Entry 2OTL (X-ray diffraction, 2.70 A resolution); this record covers chains 0 and Q of the 31 polymer chains in the assembly.

# Chain 0
Molecule: 23S ribosomal RNA
Organism: Haloarcula marismortui
Sequence (2922 nucleotides; each row starts with the number of its first residue):
     2 UUGGCUACUA UGCCAGCUGG UGGAUUGCUC GGCUCAGGCG CUGAUGAAGG ACGUGCCAAG
    62 CUGCGAUAAG CCAUGGGGAG CCGCACGGAG GCGAAGAACC AUGGAUUUCC GAAUGAGAAU
   122 CUCUCUAACA AUUGCUUCGC GCAAUGAGGA ACCCCGAGAA CUGAAACAUC UCAGUAUCGG
   182 GAGGAACAGA AAACGCAAUG UGAUGUCGUU AGUAACCGCG AGUGAACGCG AUACAGCCCA
   242 AACCGAAGCC CUCACGGGCA AUGUGGUGUC AGGGCUACCU CUCAUCAGCC GACCGUCUCG
   302 ACGAAGUCUC UUGGAACAGA GCGUGAUACA GGGUGACAAC CCCGUACUCG AGACCAGUAC
   362 GACGUGCGGU AGUGCCAGAG UAGCGGGGGU UGGAUAUCCC UCGCGAAUAA CGCAGGCAUC
   422 GACUGCGAAG GCUAAACACA ACCUGAGACC GAUAGUGAAC AAGUAGUGUG AACGAACGCU
   482 GCAAAGUACC CUCAGAAGGG AGGCGAAAUA GAGCAUGAAA UCAGUUGGCG AUCGAGCGAC
   542 AGGGCAUACA AGGUCCCUCG ACGAAUGACC GACGCGCGAG CGUCCAGUAA GACUCACGGG
   602 AAGCCGAUGU UCUGUCGUAC GUUUUGAAAA ACGAGCCAGG GAGUGUGUCU GCAUGGCAAG
   662 UCUAACCGGA GUAUCCGGGG AGGCACAGGG AAACCGACAU GGCCGCAGGG CUUUGCCCGA
   722 GGGCCGCCGU CUUCAAGGGC GGGGAGCCAU GUGGACACGA CCCGAAUCCG GACGAUCUAC
   782 GCAUGGACAA GAUGAAGCGU GCCGAAAGGC ACGUGGAAGU CUGUUAGAGU UGGUGUCCUA
   842 CAAUACCCUC UCGUGAUCUA UGUGUAGGGG UGAAAGGCCC AUCGAGUCCG GCAACAGCUG
   902 GUUCCAAUCG AAACAUGUCG AAGCAUGACC UCCGCCGAGG UAGUCUGUGA GGUAGAGCGA
   962 CCGAUUGGUG UGUCCGCCUC CGAGAGGAGU CGGCACACCU GUCAAACUCC AAACUUACAG
  1022 ACGCCGUUUG ACGCGGGGAU UCCGGUGCGC GGGGUAAGCC UGUGUACCAG GAGGGGAACA
  1082 ACCCAGAGAU AGGUUAAGGU CCCCAAGUGU GGAUUAAGUG UAAUCCUCUG AAGGUGGUCU
  1142 CGAGCCCUAG ACAGCCGGGA GGUGAGCUUA GAAGCAGCUA CCCUCUAAGA AAAGCGUAAC
  1202 AGCUUACCGG CCGAGGUUUG AGGCGCCCAA AAUGAUCGGG ACUCAAAUCC ACCACCGAGA
  1262 CCUGUCCGUA CCACUCAUAC UGGUAAUCGA GUAGAUUGGC GCUCUAAUUG GAUGGAAGUA
  1322 GGGGUGAAAA CUCCUAUGGA CCGAUUAGUG ACGAAAAUCC UGGCCAUAGU AGCAGCGAUA
  1382 GUCGGGUGAG AACCCCGACG GCCUAAUGGA UAAGGGUUCC UCAGCACUGC UGAUCAGCUG
  1442 AGGGUUAGCC GGUCCUAAGU CAUACCGCAA CUCGACUAUG ACGAAAUGGG AAACGGGUUA
  1502 AUAUUCCCGU GCCACUAUGC AGUGAAAGUU GACGCCCUGG GGUCGAUCAC GCUGGGCAUU
  1562 CGCCCAGUCG AACCGUCCAA CUCCGUGGAA GCCGUAAUGG CAGGAAGCGG ACGAACGGCG
  1622 GCAUAGGGAA ACGUGAUUCA ACCUGGGGCC CAUGAAAAGA CGAGCAUAGU GUCCGUACCG
  1682 AGAACCGACA CAGGUGUCCA UGGCGGCGAA AGCCAAGGCC UGUCGGGAGC AACCAACGUU
  1742 AGGGAAUUCG GCAAGUUAGU CCCGUACCUU CGGAAGAAGG GAUGCCUGCU CCGGAACGGA
  1802 GCAGGUCGCA GUGACUCGGA AGCUCGGACU GUCUAGUAAC AACAUAGGUG ACCGCAAAUC
  1862 CGCAAGGACU CGUACGGUCA CUGAAUCCUG CCCAGUGCAG GUAUCUGAAC ACCUCGUACA
  1922 AGAGGACGAA GGACCUGUCA ACGGCGGGGG UAACUAUGAC CCUCUUAAGG UAGCGUAGUA
  1982 CCUUGCCGCA UCAGUAGCGG CUUGCAUGAA UGGAUUAACC AGAGCUUCAC UGUCCCAACG
  2042 UUGGGCCCGG UGAACUGUAC AUUCCAGUGC GGAGUCUGGA GACACCCAGG GGGAAGCGAA
  2102 GACCCUAUGG AGCUUUACUG CAGGCUGUCG CUGAGACGUG GUCGCCGAUG UGCAGCAUAG
  2162 GUAGGAGACA CUACACAGGU ACCCGCGCUA GCGGGCCACC GAGUCAACAG UGAAAUACUA
  2222 CCCGUCGGUG ACUGCGACUC UCACUCCGGG AGGAGGACAC CGAUAGCCGG GCAGUUUGAC
  2282 UGGGGCGGUA CGCGCUCGAA AAGAUAUCGA GCGCGCCCUA UGGCUAUCUC AGCCGGGACA
  2342 GAGACCCGGC GAAGAGUGCA AGAGCAAAAG AUAGCUUGAC AGUGUUCUUC CCAACGAGGA
  2402 ACGCUGACGC GAAAGCGUGG UCUAGCGAAC CAAUUAGCCU GCUUGAUGCG GGCAAUUGAU
  2462 GACAGAAAAG CUACCCUAGG GAUAACAGAG UCGUCACUCG CAAGAGCACA UAUCGACCGA
  2522 GUGGCUUGCU ACCUCGAUGU CGGUUCCCUC CAUCCUGCCC GUGCAGAAGC GGGCAAGGGU
  2582 GAGGUUGUUC GCCUAUUAAA GGAGGUCGUG AGCUGGGUUU AGACCGUCGU GAGACAGGUC
  2642 GGCUGCUAUC UACUGGGUGU GUAAUGGUGU CUGACAAGAA CGACCGUAUA GUACGAGAGG
  2702 AACUACGGUU GGUGGCCACU GGUGUACCGG UUGUUCGAGA GAGCACGUGC CGGGUAGCCA
  2762 CGCCACACGG GGUAAGAGCU GAACGCAUCU AAGCUCGAAA CCCACUUGGA AAAGAGACAC
  2822 CGCCGAGGUC CCGCGUACAA GACGCGGUCG AUAGACUCGG GGUGUGCGCG UCGAGGUAAC
  2882 GAGACGUUAA GCCCACGAGC ACUAACAGAC CAAAGCCAUC AU
Not modelled in the structure: 2-9, 126-127, 715, 971-998, 1560, 1952-1963, 2137-2236, 2339-2343, 2665-2666, 2915-2923
Modified positions: 1MA (6-hydro-1-methyladenosine-5'-monophosphate) at position 628, OMU (o2'-methyluridine 5'-monophosphate) at position 2587, OMG (o2'-methylguanosine-5'-monophosphate) at position 2588, UR3 (3-methyluridine-5'-monophoshate) at position 2619, PSU (pseudouridine-5'-monophosphate) at position 2621
Construct notes: conflict C560 (U3155 in 3377779); modified residue (628, 2587-2588, 2619, 2621)
Ion coordination: Mg2+ site 1 near G28 (its only coordinating residue here); Na+ site 1: C40, G41; Na+ site 2: G56, A59, G61; Na+ site 3: G66, U107; Mg2+ site 2 near U115 (its only coordinating residue here); Na+ site 4: C141, G142; Na+ site 5 near U146 (its only coordinating residue here); Mg2+ site 3: C162, U2276; K+ site 1: U163, U172; Mg2+ site 4: A165, A167, C168; Na+ site 6: A165, A166, A167; Mg2+ site 5 near A166 (its only coordinating residue here); 63 more Na+ sites not listed; 79 more Mg2+ sites not listed; 1 more K+ sites not listed
Ligand contacts: girodazole (GIR): G2397, A2465, G2466
From the paper describing this entry:
  - binding site for girodazole: A2465, G2466

# Chain Q
Molecule: 50S ribosomal protein L21e
Organism: Haloarcula marismortui
Reference sequence: P12734 (RL21_HALMA); residues 0-95 here correspond to UniProt positions 1-96 (UniProt number = residue number + 1)
Amino-acid sequence (96 residues; row label = number of the first residue in the row; numbering starts at 0):
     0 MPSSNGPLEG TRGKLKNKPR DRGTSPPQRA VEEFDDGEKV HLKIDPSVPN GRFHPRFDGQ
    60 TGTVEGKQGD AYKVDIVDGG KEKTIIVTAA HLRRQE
Not modelled in the structure: 0
Ion coordination: Na+: Asp20, Gly22, Ser24, Ser46

# How chain 0 and chain Q interact
Pairs across the interface (111; chain 0 residue first):
  G948(0) - Gln94(Q)  base contact
  G948(0) - Glu95(Q)  sugar contact
  U949(0) - His40(Q)  hydrogen bond to the base
  U949(0) - Gln94(Q)  hydrogen bond to the base
  U949(0) - Glu95(Q)  hydrogen bond to the sugar
  G950(0) - His40(Q)  sugar contact
  G950(0) - Gly58(Q)  hydrogen bond to the base
  A951(0) - Lys42(Q)  phosphate contact
  A951(0) - Asp57(Q)  sugar contact
  A951(0) - Gly58(Q)  sugar contact
  G952(0) - Lys42(Q)  salt bridge to the phosphate
  G953(0) - Gly12(Q)  phosphate contact
  G953(0) - Lys13(Q)  hydrogen bond to the phosphate
  G953(0) - Lys17(Q)  base contact
  A1007(0) - Arg11(Q)  hydrogen bond to the phosphate
  C1008(0) - Arg11(Q)  salt bridge to the phosphate
  U1009(0) - Lys15(Q)  salt bridge to the phosphate
  C1010(0) - Pro18(Q)  phosphate contact
  A1018(0) - Gly58(Q)  sugar contact
  A1018(0) - Gln59(Q)  hydrogen bond to the sugar
  A1018(0) - Thr60(Q)  hydrogen bond to the sugar
  C1019(0) - Lys38(Q)  hydrogen bond to the phosphate
  C1019(0) - Thr60(Q)  sugar contact
  C1019(0) - Gln94(Q)  hydrogen bond to the base
  A1020(0) - Lys38(Q)  salt bridge to the phosphate
  G2295(0) - Ser3(Q)  base contact
  G2295(0) - Asn4(Q)  hydrogen bond to the phosphate
  G2295(0) - Gly5(Q)  hydrogen bond to the phosphate
  C2296(0) - Ser2(Q)  hydrogen bond to the base
  C2296(0) - Ser3(Q)  hydrogen bond to the phosphate
  C2296(0) - Asn4(Q)  phosphate contact
  C2296(0) - Gly5(Q)  hydrogen bond to the phosphate
  C2296(0) - Pro6(Q)  phosphate contact
  C2296(0) - Leu7(Q)  hydrogen bond to the phosphate
  C2296(0) - Glu8(Q)  hydrogen bond to the phosphate
  U2297(0) - Ser2(Q)  hydrogen bond to the base
  U2297(0) - Leu7(Q)  phosphate contact
  U2297(0) - Glu8(Q)  phosphate contact
  U2297(0) - Gly9(Q)  hydrogen bond to the phosphate
  U2297(0) - Thr10(Q)  phosphate contact
  U2297(0) - Arg11(Q)  hydrogen bond to the sugar
  C2298(0) - Ser2(Q)  hydrogen bond to the base
  C2298(0) - Arg11(Q)  salt bridge to the phosphate
  G2299(0) - Pro1(Q)  base contact
  G2299(0) - Ser2(Q)  base contact
  A2300(0) - Pro1(Q)  base contact
  G2304(0) - Lys13(Q)  salt bridge to the phosphate
  G2304(0) - Arg55(Q)  hydrogen bond to the phosphate
  A2305(0) - Arg55(Q)  salt bridge to the phosphate
  U2306(0) - Pro1(Q)  phosphate contact
  A2307(0) - Pro1(Q)  phosphate contact
  G2310(0) - Ser2(Q)  base contact
  A2353(0) - Arg21(Q)  hydrogen bond to the phosphate
  A2354(0) - Arg21(Q)  salt bridge to the phosphate
  G2363(0) - Leu7(Q)  base contact
  G2363(0) - Arg11(Q)  hydrogen bond to the phosphate
  A2364(0) - Arg11(Q)  salt bridge to the phosphate
  A2364(0) - Leu14(Q)  hydrogen bond to the sugar
  A2364(0) - Lys15(Q)  salt bridge to the phosphate
  G2365(0) - Lys15(Q)  phosphate contact
  G2365(0) - Asn16(Q)  hydrogen bond to the phosphate
  G2365(0) - Pro45(Q)  sugar contact
  G2365(0) - Ser46(Q)  phosphate contact
  C2366(0) - Arg21(Q)  phosphate contact
  C2366(0) - Gly22(Q)  hydrogen bond to the phosphate
  C2366(0) - Thr23(Q)  phosphate contact
  C2366(0) - Ser46(Q)  hydrogen bond to the phosphate
  A2367(0) - Gly22(Q)  phosphate contact
  A2367(0) - Thr23(Q)  hydrogen bond to the phosphate
  A2370(0) - Ser46(Q)  hydrogen bond to the base
  A2370(0) - Pro48(Q)  base contact
  G2385(0) - Gln67(Q)  base contact
  U2386(0) - Gln67(Q)  hydrogen bond to the base
  U2387(0) - Thr83(Q)  hydrogen bond to the sugar
  U2387(0) - Ile85(Q)  sugar contact
  C2388(0) - His53(Q)  sugar contact
  C2388(0) - Phe56(Q)  phosphate contact
  C2388(0) - Lys82(Q)  phosphate contact
  C2388(0) - Thr83(Q)  hydrogen bond to the phosphate
  U2389(0) - His53(Q)  sugar contact
  U2389(0) - Arg55(Q)  phosphate contact
  U2389(0) - Phe56(Q)  phosphate contact
  U2389(0) - Lys82(Q)  salt bridge to the phosphate
  U2390(0) - Arg55(Q)  salt bridge to the phosphate
  C2391(0) - Asn4(Q)  phosphate contact
  C2392(0) - Arg55(Q)  hydrogen bond to the sugar
  C2392(0) - Asp77(Q)  hydrogen bond to the sugar
  C2392(0) - Lys82(Q)  hydrogen bond to the phosphate
  C2393(0) - Asp77(Q)  sugar contact
  C2393(0) - Gly78(Q)  sugar contact
  C2393(0) - Gly79(Q)  hydrogen bond to the phosphate
  C2393(0) - Lys80(Q)  phosphate contact
  C2393(0) - Lys82(Q)  salt bridge to the phosphate
  A2394(0) - Gly79(Q)  phosphate contact
  A2394(0) - Lys80(Q)  hydrogen bond to the phosphate
  A2395(0) - Lys80(Q)  salt bridge to the phosphate
  A2402(0) - Gly50(Q)  phosphate contact
  A2402(0) - Arg51(Q)  hydrogen bond to the sugar
  C2403(0) - Asn49(Q)  phosphate contact
  C2403(0) - Gly50(Q)  hydrogen bond to the phosphate
  C2403(0) - Gln67(Q)  hydrogen bond to the base
  C2403(0) - Ala70(Q)  phosphate contact
  C2403(0) - Ile85(Q)  sugar contact
  G2404(0) - Gln67(Q)  phosphate contact
  G2404(0) - Gly68(Q)  phosphate contact
  G2404(0) - Asp69(Q)  hydrogen bond to the phosphate
  G2404(0) - Ala70(Q)  phosphate contact
  C2423(0) - Leu7(Q)  base contact
  U2424(0) - Gly5(Q)  sugar contact
  U2424(0) - Pro6(Q)  sugar contact
  U2424(0) - Leu7(Q)  hydrogen bond to the sugar
Interface residues without a listed pair, chain 0 (52 interface residues in all): C1011, A2303, A2311, A2425
Interface residues without a listed pair, chain Q (54 interface residues in all): Val76, Glu81, Ile84, Arg93

# In short
The interface between chain 0 and chain Q involves 52 residues on one side and 54 on the other; the contacts
include 43 hydrogen bonds and 14 salt bridges. Among the polar pairs are U949(0)-His40(Q), U949(0)-Gln94(Q)
and G950(0)-Gly58(Q). Ligands of chain 0: girodazole. From the paper: a binding site for girodazole at
A2465(0) and G2466(0).
Chain 0 is 23S ribosomal RNA and chain Q is 50S ribosomal protein L21e, both from Haloarcula marismortui; the
structure, Girodazole bound to the large subunit of Haloarcula marismortui, was determined by X-ray
diffraction together with 2OTJ from the same study.
